8ZLW - chains A and N of the 3 polymer chains in the assembly; structure by X-ray diffraction, 2.20 A resolution.

== Chain A ==
Protein: Maltodextrin-binding protein
From: Escherichia coli #1/H766
UniProt: A0A4P1LXE0 (A0A4P1LXE0_SERSF); residues 2-370 here correspond to UniProt positions 3-371 (UniProt number = residue number + 1)
Sequence (376 residues; each row starts with the number of its first residue):
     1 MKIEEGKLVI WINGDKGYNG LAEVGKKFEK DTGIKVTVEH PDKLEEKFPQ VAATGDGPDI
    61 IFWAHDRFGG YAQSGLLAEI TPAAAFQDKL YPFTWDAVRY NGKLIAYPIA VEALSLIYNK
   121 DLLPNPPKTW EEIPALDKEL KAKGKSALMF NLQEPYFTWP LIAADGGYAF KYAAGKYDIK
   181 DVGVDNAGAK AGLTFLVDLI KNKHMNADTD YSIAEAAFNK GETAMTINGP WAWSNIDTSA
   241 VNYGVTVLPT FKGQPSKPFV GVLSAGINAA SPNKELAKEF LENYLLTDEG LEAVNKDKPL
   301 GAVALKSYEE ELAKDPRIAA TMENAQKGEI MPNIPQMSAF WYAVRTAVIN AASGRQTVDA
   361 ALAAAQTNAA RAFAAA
Unresolved in the structure: 173, 371-376
Sequence notes: initiating methionine (1); conflict Ala83 (Asp84 in A0A4P1LXE0), Ala84 (Lys85 in A0A4P1LXE0), Ala173 (Glu174 in A0A4P1LXE0), Ala174 (Asn175 in A0A4P1LXE0), Ala240 (Lys241 in A0A4P1LXE0), Ala360 (Glu361 in A0A4P1LXE0), Ala363 (Lys364 in A0A4P1LXE0), Ala364 (Asp365 in A0A4P1LXE0); expression tag (371-376)

== Chain N ==
Protein: Calmodulin
From: Drosophila melanogaster
UniProt: P62152 (CALM_DROME); residues -2 to 146 here correspond to UniProt positions 1-149 (UniProt number = residue number + 3)
Sequence (153 residues; row label = number of the first residue in the row; numbers below 1 keep their minus sign (Gly-6 is residue -6)):
    -6 GPGSMADQLT EEQIAEFKEA FSLFDKDGDG TITTKELGTV MRSLGQNPTE AELQDMINEV
    54 DADGNGTIDF PEFLTMMARK MKDTDSEEEI REAFRVFDKD GNGFISAAEL RHVMTNLGEK
   114 LTDEEVDEMI READIDGDGQ VNYEEFVTMM TSK
Unresolved in the structure: -6 to 2, 73-75
Sequence notes: expression tag (-6 to -3)
Ion coordination: Ca2+ site 1: Asp18, Asp20, Asp22, Thr24, Glu29; Ca2+ site 2: Asp54, Asn58, Thr60, Glu65; Ca2+ site 3: Asp93, Asn95; Ca2+ site 4: Asp127, Asp129, Asp131, Gln133, Glu138
UniProt features mapped onto this chain:
  - binding site (Ca(2+)): Asp18, Asp20, Asp22, Thr24, Glu29, Asp54, Asp56, Asn58, Thr60, Glu65, Asp91, Asp93, Asn95, Glu102, Asp127, Asp129, Asp131, Gln133, Glu138
  - site: Lys113 (Not N6-methylated)
  - modified residue: Ala-1 (N-acetylalanine), Lys92 (N6,N6,N6-trimethyllysine)

== Chain A / chain N interface ==
Residue-residue contacts (20; chain A residue first):
  Gly14(A) with Glu121(N); Arg124(N), hydrogen bond (backbone-side chain); Glu125(N)
  Asp15(A) with Glu125(N)
  Lys16(A) with Arg124(N), hydrogen bond (backbone-side chain)
  Gly17(A) with Arg124(N)
  Tyr18(A) with Arg124(N), hydrogen bond (side chain-backbone); Glu125(N)
  His40(A) with Glu125(N), hydrogen bond (side chain-backbone)
  Asp42(A) with Ser145(N), hydrogen bond
  Lys43(A) with Glu5(N), salt bridge; Glu9(N), salt bridge; Lys146(N), hydrogen bond (side chain-backbone)
  Glu46(A) with Glu5(N)
  Lys47(A) with Ser145(N), hydrogen bond
  Asn235(A) with Thr115(N)
  Thr238(A) with Glu117(N)
  Asp297(A) with Arg124(N), salt bridge
  Lys298(A) with Glu121(N), salt bridge; Arg124(N)
Also at the interface, not in a pair above, chain A (16 interface residues in all): Asn19, Ser234

== Overview ==
Chain A and chain N form an interface of 16 and 9 residues respectively; the contacts include 7 hydrogen bonds
and 4 salt bridges. Among the polar pairs are Lys43(A)-Glu5(N), Lys43(A)-Glu9(N) and Asp297(A)-Arg124(N).
UniProt lists 19 Ca2+-binding residues on chain N.
Here chain A is Maltodextrin-binding protein (Escherichia coli #1/H766) and chain N is Calmodulin (Drosophila
melanogaster). Entry 8ZLW (Crystal Structure of RDGC IQ motif/dCaM Complex) was determined by X-ray
diffraction (same publication as 8ZLX).
